Entry 6NNG (X-ray diffraction, 2.40 A resolution); this record covers chains A and E of the 6 polymer chains in the assembly.

[Chain A]
Name: Tubulin alpha-1B chain
From: Sus scrofa
UniProtKB: Q2XVP4 (TBA1B_PIG); residue numbers follow UniProt; this construct covers 1-450
Amino-acid sequence (450 residues; row label = number of the first residue in the row):
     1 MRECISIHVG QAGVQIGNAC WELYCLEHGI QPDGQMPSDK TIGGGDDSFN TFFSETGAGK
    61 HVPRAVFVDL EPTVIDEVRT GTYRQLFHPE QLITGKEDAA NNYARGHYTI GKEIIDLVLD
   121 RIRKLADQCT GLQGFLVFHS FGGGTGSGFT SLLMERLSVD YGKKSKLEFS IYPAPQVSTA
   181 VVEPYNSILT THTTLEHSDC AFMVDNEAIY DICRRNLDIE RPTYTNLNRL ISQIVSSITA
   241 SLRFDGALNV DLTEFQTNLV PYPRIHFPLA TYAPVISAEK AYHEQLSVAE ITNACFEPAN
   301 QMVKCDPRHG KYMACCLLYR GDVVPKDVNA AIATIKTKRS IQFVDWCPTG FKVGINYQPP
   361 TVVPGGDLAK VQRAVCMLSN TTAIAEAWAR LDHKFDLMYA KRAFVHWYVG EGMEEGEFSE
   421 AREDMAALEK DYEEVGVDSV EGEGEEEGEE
Unresolved in the structure: 440-450
Bound ions: Ca2+: Asp39, Thr41, Gly44, Glu55
Ligand contacts:
  - DJ9 (2-(1H-indol-6-yl)-4-(3,4,5-trimethoxyphenyl)-1H-imidazo[4,5-c]pyridine): Thr179, Ala180, Val181
  - GTP (guanosine-5'-triphosphate): Gly10, Gln11, Ala12, Gln15, Ile16, Asp69, Asp98, Ala99, Ala100, Asn101, Ser140, Gly142, Gly143, Gly144, Thr145, Gly146, Ile171, Pro173, Val177, Ser178, Thr179, Glu183, Asn206, Tyr224, Leu227, Asn228, Ile231
What the authors report for this chain:
  - binding site for DJ9: Thr179

[Chain E]
Name: Stathmin-4
From: Homo sapiens
UniProtKB: Q9H169 (STMN4_HUMAN); residues 5-145 here correspond to UniProt positions 49-189 (UniProt number = residue number + 44)
Amino-acid sequence (143 residues; numbered 3 to 145; the number before each row is that of its first residue):
     3 MADMEVIELN KCTSGQSFEV ILKPPSFDGV PEFNASLPRR RDPSLEEIQK KLEAAEERRK
    63 YQEAELLKHL AEKREHEREV IQKAIEENNN FIKMAKEKLA QKMESNKENR EAHLAAMLER
   123 LQEKDKHAEE VRKNKELKEE ASR
Unresolved in the structure: 3-5, 29-43, 142-145
Sequence notes: expression tag (3-4)

[Chain A / chain E interface]
Contacting residue pairs (62; chain A residue first):
  Tyr108(A) with Leu54(E), hydrophobic; Ala57(E), hydrophobic; Arg61(E)
  Thr109(A) with Arg61(E), hydrogen bond
  Leu152(A) with Leu54(E), hydrophobic
  Glu155(A) with Ile50(E)
  Arg156(A) with Leu47(E)
  Ser158(A) with Asp44(E)
  Val159(A) with Pro45(E); Leu47(E), hydrophobic
  His197(A) with Asp44(E), salt bridge; Pro45(E)
  Asp245(A) with Cys14(E); Ser16(E)
  Ala247(A) with Asn12(E); Ser19(E)
  Leu248(A) with Ser19(E)
  Pro325(A) with Gln18(E); Phe20(E), hydrophobic
  Asn329(A) with Met6(E); Val8(E); Phe20(E); Val22(E)
  Ile332(A) with Val22(E), hydrophobic
  Lys336(A) with Leu24(E)
  Asp345(A) with Pro27(E); Ser28(E), hydrogen bond (backbone-backbone)
  Trp346(A) with Pro27(E)
  Cys347(A) with Pro27(E)
  Pro348(A) with Lys25(E); Pro27(E)
  Thr349(A) with Ile23(E); Leu24(E), hydrogen bond (backbone-backbone); Lys25(E), hydrogen bond (backbone-backbone)
  Gly350(A) with Val22(E); Ile23(E); Leu24(E)
  Phe351(A) with Glu21(E); Val22(E), hydrogen bond (backbone-backbone); Leu24(E), hydrophobic
  Lys352(A) with Phe20(E); Glu21(E), salt bridge
  Val353(A) with Ser19(E); Phe20(E), hydrogen bond (backbone-backbone)
  Gly354(A) with Gln18(E); Ser19(E)
  Ile355(A) with Gly17(E); Gln18(E), hydrogen bond (backbone-backbone)
  Asn356(A) with Ser16(E)
  Tyr357(A) with Cys14(E); Thr15(E); Ser16(E), hydrogen bond (backbone-backbone); Gly17(E); Gln18(E), hydrogen bond
  Val409(A) with Gln64(E)
  Gly410(A) with Arg61(E); Gln64(E)
  Glu411(A) with Arg61(E), hydrogen bond (backbone-side chain)
  Gly412(A) with Ala57(E); Arg60(E), hydrogen bond (backbone-side chain); Arg61(E)
  Glu414(A) with Arg60(E), salt bridge
Interface residues without a listed pair, chain A (38 interface residues in all): His107, Lys112, Glu196, Val328, Ala333
Interface residues without a listed pair, chain E (31 interface residues in all): Leu11, Pro26, Ser46, Gln51, Lys53

[Overview]
Chain A and chain E form an interface of 38 and 31 residues respectively, with 11 hydrogen bonds and 3 salt
bridges. Polar pairs include His197(A)-Asp44(E), Lys352(A)-Glu21(E) and Glu414(A)-Arg60(E). Ligands of chain
A: GTP and compound DJ9. Asp39(A), Thr41(A), Gly44(A) and Glu55(A) coordinate Ca2+. From the paper: a binding
site for DJ9 at Thr179(A).
Chain A is Tubulin alpha-1B chain (Sus scrofa) and chain E is Stathmin-4 (Homo sapiens); the structure,
Tubulin-RB3_SLD-TTL in complex with compound DJ95, was determined by X-ray diffraction.
